9CYT - chains H and L of the 10 polymer chains in the assembly; structure by electron microscopy, 3.70 A resolution.

[Chain H]
Protein: Outer capsid protein mu-1N
Organism: Mammalian orthoreovirus 3 Dearing
Reference sequence: P11078 (MU1_REOVD); residue numbers follow UniProt; this construct covers 1-708
Sequence (708 residues; row label = number of the first residue in the row):
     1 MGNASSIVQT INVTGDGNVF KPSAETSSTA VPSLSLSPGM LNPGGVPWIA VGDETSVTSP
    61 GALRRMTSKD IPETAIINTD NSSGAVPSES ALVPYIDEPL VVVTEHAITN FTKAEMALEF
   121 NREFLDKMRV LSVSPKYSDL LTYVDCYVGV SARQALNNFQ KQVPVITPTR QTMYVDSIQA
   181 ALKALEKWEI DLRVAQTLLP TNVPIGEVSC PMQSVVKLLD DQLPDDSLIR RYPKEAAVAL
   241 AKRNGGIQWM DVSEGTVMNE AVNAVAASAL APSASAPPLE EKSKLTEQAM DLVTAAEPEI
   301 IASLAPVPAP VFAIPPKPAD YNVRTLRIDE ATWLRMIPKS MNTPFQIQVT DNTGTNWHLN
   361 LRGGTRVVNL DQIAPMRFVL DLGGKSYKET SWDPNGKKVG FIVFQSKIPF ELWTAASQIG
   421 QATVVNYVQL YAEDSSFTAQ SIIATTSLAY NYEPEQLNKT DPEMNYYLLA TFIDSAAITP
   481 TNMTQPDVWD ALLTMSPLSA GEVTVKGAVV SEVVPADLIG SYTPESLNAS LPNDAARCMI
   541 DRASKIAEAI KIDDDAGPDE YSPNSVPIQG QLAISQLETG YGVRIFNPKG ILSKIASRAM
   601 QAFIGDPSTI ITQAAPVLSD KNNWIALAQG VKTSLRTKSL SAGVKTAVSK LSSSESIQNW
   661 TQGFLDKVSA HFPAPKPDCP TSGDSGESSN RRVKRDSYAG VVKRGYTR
Unresolved in the structure: 1-42, 73-94, 680-708

[Chain L]
Protein: Outer capsid protein sigma-3
Organism: Mammalian orthoreovirus 3 Dearing
Reference sequence: P03527 (SIGM3_REOVD); residues 1-365 here = UniProt positions 1-365
Sequence (365 residues; row label = number of the first residue in the row):
     1 MEVCLPNGHQ VVDLINNAFE GRVSIYSAQE GWDKTISAQP DMMVCGGAVV CMHCLGVVGS
    61 LQRKLKHLPH HRCNQQIRHQ DYVDVQFADR VTAHWKRGML SFVAQMHEMM NDVSPDDLDR
   121 VRTEGGSLVE LNWLQVDPNS MFRSIHSSWT DPLQVVDDLD TKLDQYWTAL NLMIDSSDLI
   181 PNFMMRDPSH AFNGVKLGGD ARQTQFSRTF DSRSSLEWGV MVYDYSELEH DPSKGRAYRK
   241 ELVTPARDFG HFGLSHYSRA TTPILGKMPA VFSGMLTGNC KMYPFIKGTA KLKTVRKLVE
   301 AVNHAWGVEK IRYALGPGGM TGWYNRTMQQ APIVLTPAAL TMFPDTIKFG DLNYPVMIGD
   361 PMILG

[Chain H / chain L interface]
Residue-residue contacts (54; chain H residue first):
  Ile328(H) - Gln330(L)
  Ile328(H) - Val334(L)  hydrophobic
  Asp329(H) - His9(L)
  Asp329(H) - Gln330(L)
  Glu330(H) - His9(L)
  Thr332(H) - Pro317(L)
  Thr332(H) - Arg326(L)
  Met336(H) - Ile333(L)  hydrophobic
  Glu411(H) - Gln329(L)
  Lys506(H) - Asn7(L)
  Lys506(H) - Tyr313(L)
  Lys506(H) - Ala314(L)
  Lys506(H) - Pro317(L)
  Ala508(H) - Arg312(L)
  Ala508(H) - Pro317(L)  hydrophobic
  Glu512(H) - Tyr313(L)
  Val513(H) - Tyr313(L)
  Val514(H) - Glu309(L)
  Val514(H) - Tyr313(L)  hydrogen bond (backbone-side chain)
  Asp517(H) - Glu309(L)
  Asp517(H) - Tyr313(L)
  Leu518(H) - Tyr313(L)  hydrophobic
  Gly520(H) - Cys4(L)  hydrogen bond (backbone-side chain)
  Ser521(H) - Asn7(L)  hydrogen bond (backbone-side chain)
  Thr523(H) - Asn7(L)  hydrogen bond
  Thr523(H) - His9(L)  hydrogen bond
  Thr523(H) - Gln10(L)
  Ser526(H) - Asn7(L)  hydrogen bond
  Ser526(H) - His9(L)
  Ser575(H) - Met1(L)
  Ser575(H) - His70(L)
  Glu578(H) - His70(L)  hydrogen bond (backbone-side chain)
  Glu578(H) - Arg72(L)  salt bridge
  Thr579(H) - His70(L)
  Gly580(H) - His70(L)  hydrogen bond (backbone-side chain)
  Gly580(H) - His71(L)
  Tyr581(H) - His53(L)
  Tyr581(H) - Leu68(L)  hydrophobic
  Tyr581(H) - Pro69(L)
  Tyr581(H) - His70(L)
  Tyr581(H) - His71(L)  hydrogen bond (backbone-backbone)
  Tyr581(H) - Cys73(L)  hydrophobic
  Tyr581(H) - Gln75(L)
  Gly582(H) - Leu68(L)
  Gly582(H) - Pro69(L)
  Val583(H) - His67(L)
  Val583(H) - Leu68(L)  hydrogen bond (backbone-backbone)
  Arg584(H) - His70(L)
  Gln613(H) - Gln10(L)  hydrogen bond
  Ala614(H) - Ser60(L)
  Pro616(H) - Arg63(L)
  Asp620(H) - Glu2(L)
  Lys621(H) - Glu2(L)  salt bridge
  Asn622(H) - Glu2(L)  hydrogen bond
Also at the interface, not in a pair above, chain H (38 interface residues in all): Gln372, Val505, Gly507, Val510, Ile519, Tyr522, Glu525
Also at the interface, not in a pair above, chain L (33 interface residues in all): Leu5, Pro6, Ala48, Val57, Lys310, Gly316

[Overview]
38 residues of chain H face 33 of chain L across their interface, with 12 hydrogen bonds and 2 salt bridges.
Among the polar pairs are Glu578(H)-Arg72(L), Lys621(H)-Glu2(L) and Val514(H)-Tyr313(L).
Here chain H is Outer capsid protein mu-1N and chain L is Outer capsid protein sigma-3, both from Mammalian
orthoreovirus 3 Dearing. Entry 9CYT (Cryo-EM structure of MRV outer shell) was determined by electron
microscopy, deposited together with 9CYX and 9CYY.
